Entry 4HF5 (X-ray diffraction, 3.00 A resolution); this record covers chains A and B of the 4 polymer chains in the assembly.

[Chain A]
Name: Hemagglutinin HA1
From: Influenza A virus
UniProtKB: C7S226 (C7S226_I57A0); the construct lacks a stretch of the UniProt sequence and is renumbered around it, so the offset changes along the chain: 10-53 = UniProt 15-58; 54-81 = UniProt 60-87; 82-95 = UniProt 89-102; 96-116 = UniProt 104-124; 3 more segments
Amino-acid sequence (327 residues; each row starts with the number of its first residue; note: 1 number in that range is skipped by the numbering (no residue carries it; nothing is unmodelled there); a row labelled like 116A-116C holds insertion residues (116A, then the next letters in order)):
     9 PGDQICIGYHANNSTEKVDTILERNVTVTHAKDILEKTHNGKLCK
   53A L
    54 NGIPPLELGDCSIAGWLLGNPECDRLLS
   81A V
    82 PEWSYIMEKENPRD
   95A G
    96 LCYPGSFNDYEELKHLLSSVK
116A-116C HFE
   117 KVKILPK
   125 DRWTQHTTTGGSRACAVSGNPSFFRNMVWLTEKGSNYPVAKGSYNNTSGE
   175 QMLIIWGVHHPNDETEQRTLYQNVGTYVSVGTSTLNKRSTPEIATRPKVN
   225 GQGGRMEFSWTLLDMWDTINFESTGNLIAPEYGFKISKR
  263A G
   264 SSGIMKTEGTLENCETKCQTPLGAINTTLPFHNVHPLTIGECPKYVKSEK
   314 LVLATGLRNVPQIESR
Disordered / not traced: 327-329
Differences from the reference sequence: expression tag (9)
Cystine bridges: Cys-52/Cys-277, Cys-64/Cys-76, Cys-281/Cys-305
Covalent attachments: N-acetylglucosamine (NAG) linked to Asn-169, Asn-289
What the authors report for this chain:
  - mutagenesis - T193K: abolished binding to Fab 8F8 heavy chain (citing earlier work)
  - mutagenesis - R137Q: decreased binding to Fab 8F8 heavy chain (citing earlier work)
  - mutagenesis - R137Q: decreased binding to glycan

[Chain B]
Name: Hemagglutinin HA2
From: Influenza A virus
UniProtKB: C7S226 (C7S226_I57A0); residues 1-174 here correspond to UniProt positions 341-514 (UniProt number = residue number + 340)
Amino-acid sequence (174 residues; row label = number of the first residue in the row):
     1 GLFGAIAGFIEGGWQGMVDGWYGYHHSNDQGSGYAADKESTQKAFDGITN
    51 KVNSVIEKMNTQFEAVGKEFSNLERRLENLNKKMEDGFLDVWTYNAELLV
   101 LMENERTLDFHDSNVKNLYDKVRMQLRDNVKELGNGCFEFYHKCDDECMN
   151 SVKNGTYDYPKYEEESKLNRNEIK
Disordered / not traced: 173-174
Cystine bridges: Cys-144/Cys-148

[Chain A / chain B interface]
Cross-chain cystine bridges: Cys-14(A)/Cys-137(B)
Contacting residue pairs - 103 pairs, chain A then chain B:
  Asp-11(A) / Ser-27(B)
  Asp-11(A) / Asn-28(B)
  Asp-11(A) / Asp-29(B)
  Asp-11(A) / Glu-139(B)
  Asp-11(A) / Phe-140(B)  hydrogen bond (backbone-backbone)
  Asp-11(A) / Lys-143(B)  salt bridge
  Asp-11(A) / Cys-144(B)
  Gln-12(A) / His-26(B)
  Gln-12(A) / Ser-27(B)  hydrogen bond (backbone-backbone)
  Gln-12(A) / Leu-133(B)
  Gln-12(A) / Phe-138(B)
  Gln-12(A) / Glu-139(B)
  Gln-12(A) / Phe-140(B)
  Gln-12(A) / Met-149(B)
  Ile-13(A) / Tyr-24(B)  hydrophobic
  Ile-13(A) / His-25(B)
  Ile-13(A) / Cys-137(B)
  Ile-13(A) / Phe-138(B)  hydrogen bond (backbone-backbone)
  Ile-13(A) / Met-149(B)  hydrophobic
  Cys-14(A) / Trp-14(B)  hydrophobic
  Cys-14(A) / Tyr-24(B)
  Cys-14(A) / His-25(B)  hydrogen bond (backbone-backbone)
  Cys-14(A) / Gly-136(B)
  Cys-14(A) / Cys-137(B)  disulfide
  Ile-15(A) / Ile-10(B)
  Ile-15(A) / Trp-14(B)
  Ile-15(A) / Gly-23(B)
  Ile-15(A) / Tyr-24(B)  hydrophobic
  Ile-15(A) / Leu-118(B)  hydrophobic
  Ile-15(A) / Gly-136(B)  hydrogen bond (backbone-backbone)
  Gly-16(A) / Ile-10(B)
  Gly-16(A) / Trp-14(B)
  Gly-16(A) / Tyr-22(B)
  Gly-16(A) / Gly-23(B)  hydrogen bond (backbone-backbone)
  Tyr-17(A) / Ile-6(B)
  Tyr-17(A) / Ala-7(B)
  Tyr-17(A) / Ile-10(B)  hydrophobic
  Tyr-17(A) / Glu-11(B)
  Tyr-17(A) / Gly-12(B)  hydrogen bond (side chain-backbone)
  Tyr-17(A) / Gly-13(B)
  Tyr-17(A) / Trp-14(B)  hydrogen bond (backbone-backbone)
  Tyr-17(A) / Met-17(B)
  Tyr-17(A) / Trp-21(B)
  Tyr-17(A) / Tyr-22(B)  hydrophobic
  His-18(A) / Gly-13(B)
  His-18(A) / Met-17(B)  hydrogen bond (side chain-backbone)
  His-18(A) / Gly-20(B)
  His-18(A) / Trp-21(B)  hydrogen bond (backbone-backbone)
  Ala-19(A) / Gly-13(B)
  Ala-19(A) / Gln-15(B)
  Val-26(A) / Asn-104(B)
  Asp-27(A) / Asn-104(B)  hydrogen bond (backbone-side chain)
  Thr-28(A) / Asn-104(B)
  Thr-28(A) / Glu-105(B)
  Ile-29(A) / Glu-105(B)
  Leu-30(A) / Glu-105(B)
  His-38(A) / Trp-21(B)
  Ile-42(A) / Val-100(B)  hydrophobic
  Glu-106(A) / Glu-69(B)
  Glu-106(A) / Phe-70(B)
  Glu-106(A) / Ser-71(B)
  Lys-109(A) / Glu-69(B)  salt bridge
  Lys-269(A) / Glu-69(B)  salt bridge
  Phe-294(A) / Met-59(B)  hydrophobic
  Pro-299(A) / Ala-65(B)
  Leu-300(A) / Ala-65(B)
  Leu-300(A) / Gly-67(B)
  Lys-307(A) / Asn-60(B)
  Lys-307(A) / Gln-62(B)
  Lys-307(A) / Glu-64(B)  salt bridge
  Tyr-308(A) / Gln-62(B)
  Tyr-308(A) / Leu-89(B)  hydrophobic
  Val-309(A) / Thr-93(B)
  Lys-310(A) / Leu-89(B)
  Lys-310(A) / Asp-90(B)  salt bridge
  Lys-310(A) / Thr-93(B)  hydrogen bond (backbone-side chain)
  Ser-311(A) / Thr-93(B)
  Ser-311(A) / Glu-97(B)  hydrogen bond
  Val-315(A) / Val-100(B)
  Val-315(A) / Asn-104(B)  hydrogen bond (backbone-side chain)
  Leu-316(A) / Val-52(B)  hydrophobic
  Leu-316(A) / Val-55(B)  hydrophobic
  Leu-316(A) / Asn-104(B)
  Ala-317(A) / Asn-104(B)  hydrogen bond (backbone-side chain)
  Ala-317(A) / Thr-107(B)
  Thr-318(A) / Ile-48(B)
  Thr-318(A) / Thr-107(B)
  Thr-318(A) / His-111(B)  hydrogen bond (backbone-side chain)
  Gly-319(A) / Trp-21(B)
  Gly-319(A) / Leu-108(B)
  Gly-319(A) / His-111(B)  hydrogen bond (backbone-side chain)
  Leu-320(A) / Trp-21(B)
  Leu-320(A) / Tyr-22(B)  hydrophobic
  Leu-320(A) / His-111(B)
  Val-323(A) / Ile-6(B)  hydrophobic
  Val-323(A) / Glu-11(B)
  Val-323(A) / Gly-12(B)
  Val-323(A) / Gly-13(B)
  Pro-324(A) / Gly-12(B)
  Gln-325(A) / Gly-12(B)
  Gln-325(A) / Gly-13(B)  hydrogen bond (side chain-backbone)
  Gln-325(A) / Trp-14(B)
  Gln-325(A) / Gln-15(B)
Other interface residues (no listed pair), chain A (46 interface residues in all): Pro-9, Gly-10, Asn-20, Val-34, Thr-37, His-110, Pro-293, Leu-314, Arg-321, Ile-326
Other interface residues (no listed pair), chain B (65 interface residues in all): Ala-5, Val-18, Ile-56, Val-66, Lys-68, Glu-74, Asp-86, Ala-96, Leu-101, Met-102, Val-115, Tyr-119, Val-122, His-142

[Overview]
46 residues of chain A face 65 of chain B across their interface; the contacts include 1 disulfide bond, 18
hydrogen bonds and 5 salt bridges. Among the polar pairs are Asp-11(A)/Lys-143(B), Lys-109(A)/Glu-69(B) and
Lys-269(A)/Glu-69(B). From the paper: T193K of chain A abolishes binding to Fab 8F8 heavy chain; R137Q of
chain A reduces binding to Fab 8F8 heavy chain.
Here chain A is Hemagglutinin HA1 and chain B is Hemagglutinin HA2, both from Influenza A virus. Entry 4HF5
(Crystal structure of Fab 8F8 in complex a H2N2 influenza virus hemagglutinin) was determined by X-ray
diffraction.
